PDB entry 6YSL | electron microscopy, 3.50 A resolution | chains B and C of the 7 polymer chains in the assembly

== Chain B ==
Name: Motility protein B
From: Bacillus subtilis (strain 168)
UniProt: P28612 (MOTB_BACSU); residues 1-261 here = UniProt positions 1-261
Sequence (261 residues; numbered 1 to 261; the number before each row is that of its first residue):
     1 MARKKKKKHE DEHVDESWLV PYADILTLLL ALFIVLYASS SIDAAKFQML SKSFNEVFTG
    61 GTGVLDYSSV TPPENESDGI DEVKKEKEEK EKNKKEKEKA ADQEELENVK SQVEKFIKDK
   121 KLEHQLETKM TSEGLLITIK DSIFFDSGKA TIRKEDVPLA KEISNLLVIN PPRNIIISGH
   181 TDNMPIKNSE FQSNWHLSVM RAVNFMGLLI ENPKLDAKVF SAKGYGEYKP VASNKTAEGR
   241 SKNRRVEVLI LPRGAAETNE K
Disordered / not traced: 1-14, 40-261

== Chain C ==
Name: Motility protein A
From: Bacillus subtilis (strain 168)
UniProt: P28611 (MOTA_BACSU); residues 1-270 here = UniProt positions 1-270
Sequence (270 residues; row label = number of the first residue in the row):
     1 MDKTSLIGII LAFVALSVGM VLKGVSFSAL ANPAAILIII AGTISAVVIA FPTKEIKKVP
    61 TLFRVLFKEN KQLTIEELIP MFSEWAQLAR REGLLALEAS IEDVDDAFLK NGLSMAVDGQ
   121 SAEFIRDIMT EEVEAMEDRH QAGAAIFTQA GTYAPTLGVL GAVIGLIAAL SHMDNTDELG
   181 HAISAAFVAT LLGIFTGYVL WHPFANKLKR KSKQEVKLRE VMIEGVLSVL EGQAPKVIEQ
   241 KLLMYLPAKD RLKFAEQGEA QNGEKKEEEA
Disordered / not traced: 1, 257-270

== Interface between chain B and chain C ==
Contacting residue pairs (8):
  E16(B) with Y198(C), hydrogen bond
  W18(B) with P155(C); T156(C); V159(C), hydrophobic; Y198(C), hydrogen bond
  Y22(B) with V159(C), hydrophobic
  L29(B) with L166(C), hydrophobic; L170(C), hydrophobic
Interface residues without a listed pair, chain B (7 interface residues in all): I25, L32, F33
Interface residues without a listed pair, chain C (11 interface residues in all): V163, I183, F187, T190, I194

== In short ==
The interface between chain B and chain C involves 7 residues on one side and 11 on the other, with 2 hydrogen
bonds. Polar contacts include E16(B)-Y198(C) and W18(B)-Y198(C).
Chain B is Motility protein B and chain C is Motility protein A, both from Bacillus subtilis (strain 168); the
structure, Structure of the flagellar MotAB stator complex from Bacillus subtilis, was determined by electron
microscopy together with 6YSF from the same study.
